9DUL - chains A and N of the 21 polymer chains in the assembly; structure by electron microscopy, 2.56 A resolution.

# Chain A
Molecule: 16S rRNA
Organism: Escherichia coli
Sequence (1533 nucleotides; row label = number of the first residue in the row):
     2 AAUUGAAGAG UUUGAUCAUG GCUCAGAUUG AACGCUGGCG GCAGGCCUAA CACAUGCAAG
    62 UCGAACGGUA ACAGGAAGAA GCUUGCUUCU UUGCUGACGA GUGGCGGACG GGUGAGUAAU
   122 GUCUGGGAAA CUGCCUGAUG GAGGGGGAUA ACUACUGGAA ACGGUAGCUA AUACCGCAUA
   182 ACGUCGCAAG ACCAAAGAGG GGGACCUUCG GGCCUCUUGC CAUCGGAUGU GCCCAGAUGG
   242 GAUUAGCUAG UAGGUGGGGU AACGGCUCAC CUAGGCGACG AUCCCUAGCU GGUCUGAGAG
   302 GAUGACCAGC CACACUGGAA CUGAGACACG GUCCAGACUC CUACGGGAGG CAGCAGUGGG
   362 GAAUAUUGCA CAAUGGGCGC AAGCCUGAUG CAGCCAUGCC GCGUGUAUGA AGAAGGCCUU
   422 CGGGUUGUAA AGUACUUUCA GCGGGGAGGA AGGGAGUAAA GUUAAUACCU UUGCUCAUUG
   482 ACGUUACCCG CAGAAGAAGC ACCGGCUAAC UCCGUGCCAG CAGCCXCGGU AAUACGGAGG
   542 GUGCAAGCGU UAAUCGGAAU UACUGGGCGU AAAGCGCACG CAGGCGGUUU GUUAAGUCAG
   602 AUGUGAAAUC CCCGGGCUCA ACCUGGGAAC UGCAUCUGAU ACUGGCAAGC UUGAGUCUCG
   662 UAGAGGGGGG UAGAAUUCCA GGUGUAGCGG UGAAAUGCGU AGAGAUCUGG AGGAAUACCG
   722 GUGGCGAAGG CGGCCCCCUG GACGAAGACU GACGCUCAGG UGCGAAAGCG UGGGGAGCAA
   782 ACAGGAUUAG AUACCCUGGU AGUCCACGCC GUAAACGAUG UCGACUUGGA GGUUGUGCCC
   842 UUGAGGCGUG GCUUCCGGAG CUAACGCGUU AAGUCGACCG CCUGGGGAGU ACGGCCGCAA
   902 GGUUAAAACU CAAAUGAAUU GACGGGGGCC CGCACAAGCG GUGGAGCAUG UGGUUUAAUU
   962 CGAUCXAACG CGAAGAACCU UACCUGGUCU UGACAUCCAC GGAAGUUUUC AGAGAUGAGA
  1022 AUGUGCCUUC GGGAACCGUG AGACAGGUGC UGCAUGGCUG UCGUCAGCUC GUGUUGUGAA
  1082 AUGUUGGGUU AAGUCCCGCA ACGAGCGCAA CCCUUAUCCU UUGUUGCCAG CGGUCCGGCC
  1142 GGGAACUCAA AGGAGACUGC CAGUGAUAAA CUGGAGGAAG GUGGGGAUGA CGUCAAGUCA
  1202 UCAUGGCCCU UACGACCAGG GCUACACACG UGCUACAAUG GCGCAUACAA AGAGAAGCGA
  1262 CCUCGCGAGA GCAAGCGGAC CUCAUAAAGU GCGUCGUAGU CCGGAUUGGA GUCUGCAACU
  1322 CGACUCCAUG AAGUCGGAAU CGCUAGUAAU CGUGGAUCAG AAUGCCACGG UGAAUACGUU
  1382 CCCGGGCCUU GUACACACCG CCCGUXACAC CAUGGGAGUG GGUUGCAAAA GAAGUAGGUA
  1442 GCUUAACCUU CGGGAGGGCG CUUACCACUU UGUGAUUCAU GACUGGGGUG AAGUCGUAAC
  1502 AAGGUAACCG UAGGGGAACC UGCGGUUGGA UCA
Not modelled in the structure: 205-213, 841-845, 1207, 1516
Differences from the reference sequence: conflict C966 (G493406 in 2852408577)
Modified / non-standard residues: PSU (pseudouridine-5'-monophosphate) at position 516, G7M (N7-methyl-guanosine-5'-monophosphate) at position 527, 5MC (5-methylcytidine-5'-monophosphate) at position 967, 4OC (4n,o2'-methylcytidine-5'-monophosphate) at position 1402, 5MC (5-methylcytidine-5'-monophosphate) at position 1407, UR3 (3-methyluridine-5'-monophoshate) at position 1498, MA6 (6N-dimethyladenosine-5'-monophoshate) at position 1518, MA6 (6N-dimethyladenosine-5'-monophoshate) at position 1519

# Chain N
Name: Small ribosomal subunit protein uS14
Organism: Escherichia coli
Reference sequence: A0A2X1PQW4 (A0A2X1PQW4_ECOLX); numbering as in UniProt (aligned over 1-101)
Amino-acid sequence (101 residues; row label = number of the first residue in the row):
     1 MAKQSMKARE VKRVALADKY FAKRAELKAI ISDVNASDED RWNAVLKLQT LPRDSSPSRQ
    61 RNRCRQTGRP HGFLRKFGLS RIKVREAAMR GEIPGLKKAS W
Not modelled in the structure: 1

# Chain A / chain N interface
Contacting residue pairs - 82 pairs, chain A then chain N:
  G973(A) - Arg69(N)  hydrogen bond to the sugar
  G973(A) - Arg81(N)  hydrogen bond to the phosphate
  A974(A) - Arg69(N)  salt bridge to the phosphate
  A974(A) - His71(N)  hydrogen bond to the sugar
  A974(A) - Arg81(N)  salt bridge to the phosphate
  A975(A) - Gly72(N)  sugar contact
  G976(A) - His71(N)  salt bridge to the phosphate
  G976(A) - Gly72(N)  hydrogen bond to the phosphate
  A977(A) - Arg61(N)  salt bridge to the phosphate
  A977(A) - His71(N)  salt bridge to the phosphate
  C979(A) - Ser58(N)  hydrogen bond to the base
  C979(A) - Arg59(N)  hydrogen bond to the base
  C980(A) - Arg13(N)  hydrogen bond to the sugar
  C980(A) - Ser58(N)  base contact
  C980(A) - Arg59(N)  hydrogen bond to the sugar
  U981(A) - Met6(N)  phosphate contact
  U981(A) - Arg9(N)  salt bridge to the phosphate
  U981(A) - Arg61(N)  hydrogen bond to the sugar
  U981(A) - Arg63(N)  hydrogen bond to the phosphate
  U981(A) - Pro70(N)  phosphate contact
  U982(A) - Met6(N)  sugar contact
  U982(A) - Arg9(N)  sugar contact
  U982(A) - Arg63(N)  salt bridge to the phosphate
  U982(A) - Pro70(N)  phosphate contact
  A983(A) - Met6(N)  phosphate contact
  A983(A) - Arg9(N)  salt bridge to the phosphate
  A994(A) - Gln4(N)  base contact
  A994(A) - Ser5(N)  base contact
  A994(A) - Ala8(N)  sugar contact
  C995(A) - Gln4(N)  sugar contact
  C995(A) - Ala8(N)  sugar contact
  U1007(A) - Lys19(N)  salt bridge to the phosphate
  G1047(A) - Gln4(N)  phosphate contact
  G1048(A) - Lys3(N)  phosphate contact
  G1048(A) - Gln4(N)  hydrogen bond to the phosphate
  U1049(A) - Ala2(N)  base contact
  U1049(A) - Lys3(N)  phosphate contact
  C1059(A) - Arg85(N)  hydrogen bond to the phosphate
  U1060(A) - Arg85(N)  salt bridge to the phosphate
  C1114(A) - Ser100(N)  hydrogen bond to the sugar
  U1115(A) - Ser100(N)  sugar contact
  U1115(A) - Trp101(N)  hydrogen bond to the sugar
  G1186(A) - Ser100(N)  base contact
  G1186(A) - Trp101(N)  hydrogen bond to the base
  G1187(A) - Ser100(N)  hydrogen bond to the base
  A1188(A) - Lys98(N)  phosphate contact
  A1188(A) - Ser100(N)  sugar contact
  U1189(A) - Lys98(N)  salt bridge to the phosphate
  U1202(A) - Thr67(N)  hydrogen bond to the sugar
  U1202(A) - Arg69(N)  hydrogen bond to the sugar
  U1202(A) - Ile82(N)  base contact
  U1202(A) - Lys83(N)  base contact
  C1203(A) - Ala2(N)  phosphate contact
  C1203(A) - Thr67(N)  sugar contact
  A1216(A) - Lys3(N)  salt bridge to the phosphate
  A1216(A) - Ser5(N)  hydrogen bond to the phosphate
  C1217(A) - Ser5(N)  phosphate contact
  C1217(A) - Arg9(N)  salt bridge to the phosphate
  C1218(A) - Arg9(N)  salt bridge to the phosphate
  G1220(A) - Arg53(N)  salt bridge to the phosphate
  A1257(A) - Phe21(N)  base contact
  G1272(A) - Ser32(N)  phosphate contact
  G1316(A) - Lys28(N)  phosphate contact
  G1316(A) - Ser56(N)  hydrogen bond to the phosphate
  G1316(A) - Ser58(N)  hydrogen bond to the sugar
  C1317(A) - Arg24(N)  hydrogen bond to the sugar
  C1317(A) - Lys28(N)  salt bridge to the phosphate
  C1317(A) - Leu48(N)  phosphate contact
  C1317(A) - Gln49(N)  sugar contact
  C1317(A) - Arg53(N)  hydrogen bond to the base
  C1317(A) - Ser56(N)  hydrogen bond to the phosphate
  C1317(A) - Pro57(N)  phosphate contact
  A1357(A) - Leu74(N)  sugar contact
  U1358(A) - Phe73(N)  sugar contact
  U1358(A) - Leu74(N)  phosphate contact
  U1358(A) - Arg75(N)  salt bridge to the phosphate
  C1359(A) - Asn62(N)  phosphate contact
  C1359(A) - Arg75(N)  salt bridge to the phosphate
  A1360(A) - Ser58(N)  hydrogen bond to the base
  A1360(A) - Arg75(N)  salt bridge to the phosphate
  A1368(A) - Trp101(N)  hydrogen bond to the phosphate
  C1369(A) - Trp101(N)  hydrogen bond to the phosphate
Also at the interface, not in a pair above, chain A (44 interface residues in all): U1009, G1050, A1219, A1318
Also at the interface, not in a pair above, chain N (43 interface residues in all): Glu10, Val34, Lys47, Asp54, Ala99

# Overview
44 residues of chain A face 43 of chain N across their interface, with 27 hydrogen bonds and 19 salt bridges.
Among the polar pairs are C979(A)-Ser58(N), C979(A)-Arg59(N) and G1186(A)-Trp101(N).
Chain A is 16S rRNA and chain N is Small ribosomal subunit protein uS14, both from Escherichia coli; the
structure, Structure of mutant 30S subunit with extended helix 26, version 4, was determined by electron
microscopy (same publication as 9DUK).
